PDB entry 7Q3F | X-ray diffraction, 1.21 A resolution | chain A

Chain A:
Name: Bromodomain-containing protein 4
Source organism: Homo sapiens
Reference sequence: O60885 (BRD4_HUMAN); numbering as in UniProt (aligned over 44-168)
Amino-acid sequence (127 residues; row label = number of the first residue in the row):
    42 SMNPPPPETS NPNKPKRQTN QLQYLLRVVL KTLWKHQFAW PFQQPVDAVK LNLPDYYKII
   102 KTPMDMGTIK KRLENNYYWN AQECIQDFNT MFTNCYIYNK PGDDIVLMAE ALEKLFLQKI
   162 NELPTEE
Disordered / not traced: 42
Sequence notes: expression tag (42-43)
Swiss-Prot annotation at these positions:
  - site: N140 (Acetylated histone binding)
  - cross-link: K99 (Glycyl lysine isopeptide (Lys-Gly) (interchain with G-Cter in SUMO2))
  - natural variant: D145 (D145G: Found in a patient with a neurodevelopmental syndrome; uncertain significance)
  - mutagenesis: N140 (N140A: Abolishes binding to acetylated histones)
Ligand contacts: CRCM5484 (8M6; 2-[[11-ethanoyl-4-(furan-2-ylmethyl)-3-oxidanylidene-8-thia-4,6,11-triazatricyclo[7.4.0.02,7]trideca-1(9),2(7),5-trien-5-yl]sulfanyl]-N-(2-methylpyridin-3-yl)ethanamide): W81, P82, F83, V87, L92, N93, L94, Y97, C136, Y139, N140, I146
From the paper describing this entry:
  - binding site for CRCM5484: Y139, N140

Summary:
Bound to chain A: CRCM5484. UniProt lists one mutagenesis site. From the paper: a binding site for CRCM5484 at
Y139 and N140.
Chain A is Bromodomain-containing protein 4 (Homo sapiens); the structure, Bromodomain-containing 4 BD1 in
complex with the inhibitor CRCM5484, was determined by X-ray diffraction.
